Entry 5NQM (X-ray diffraction, 1.59 A resolution); this record covers chain A.

[Chain A]
Molecule: CSP3
Source organism: Methylosinus trichosporium OB3b
Reference sequence: A0A1I9GEP2 (A0A1I9GEP2_METTR); numbering as in UniProt (aligned over 1-133)
Chain sequence (133 residues; row label = number of the first residue in the row):
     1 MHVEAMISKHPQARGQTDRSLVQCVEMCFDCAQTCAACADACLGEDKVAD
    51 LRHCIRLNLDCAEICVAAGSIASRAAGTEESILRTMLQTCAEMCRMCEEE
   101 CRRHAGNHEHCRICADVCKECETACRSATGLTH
Not modelled in the structure: 14-17, 131-133
Bound ions: Cu+ site 1: Asn58, Cys101, Cys114; Na+: Arg74, Glu79; Cu+ site 2: Cys97, Cys118; Cu+ site 3: Cys97, Cys101; Cu+ site 4: Cys114, Cys118
What the authors report for this chain:
  - Cu+ coordination: Asn58, Cys97, Cys101, Cys114, Cys118
  - conformationally variable residues (side-chain flip): Cys101, His104, Cys111

[In short]
The Cu+ site 1 is built by Asn58, Cys101 and Cys114. Arg74 and Glu79 coordinate Na+. The paper reports Cu+
coordination by Asn58, Cys97 and Cys101 among others; conformational variability at Cys101, His104 and Cys111.
Chain A is CSP3 (Methylosinus trichosporium OB3b); the structure, Cu(i)-CSP3 (copper storage protein 3) from
methylosinus, was determined by X-ray diffraction together with 5NQO from the same study.
